PDB entry 8XQW | electron microscopy, 2.90 A resolution | chains D and R of the 22 polymer chains in the assembly

Chain D:
Name: Ycf2
Source organism: Chlamydomonas reinhardtii
UniProtKB: A0A218N8A7 (A0A218N8A7_CHLRE); residue numbers follow UniProt; this construct covers 1-2971
Amino-acid sequence (2971 residues; numbered 1 to 2971; the number before each row is that of its first residue):
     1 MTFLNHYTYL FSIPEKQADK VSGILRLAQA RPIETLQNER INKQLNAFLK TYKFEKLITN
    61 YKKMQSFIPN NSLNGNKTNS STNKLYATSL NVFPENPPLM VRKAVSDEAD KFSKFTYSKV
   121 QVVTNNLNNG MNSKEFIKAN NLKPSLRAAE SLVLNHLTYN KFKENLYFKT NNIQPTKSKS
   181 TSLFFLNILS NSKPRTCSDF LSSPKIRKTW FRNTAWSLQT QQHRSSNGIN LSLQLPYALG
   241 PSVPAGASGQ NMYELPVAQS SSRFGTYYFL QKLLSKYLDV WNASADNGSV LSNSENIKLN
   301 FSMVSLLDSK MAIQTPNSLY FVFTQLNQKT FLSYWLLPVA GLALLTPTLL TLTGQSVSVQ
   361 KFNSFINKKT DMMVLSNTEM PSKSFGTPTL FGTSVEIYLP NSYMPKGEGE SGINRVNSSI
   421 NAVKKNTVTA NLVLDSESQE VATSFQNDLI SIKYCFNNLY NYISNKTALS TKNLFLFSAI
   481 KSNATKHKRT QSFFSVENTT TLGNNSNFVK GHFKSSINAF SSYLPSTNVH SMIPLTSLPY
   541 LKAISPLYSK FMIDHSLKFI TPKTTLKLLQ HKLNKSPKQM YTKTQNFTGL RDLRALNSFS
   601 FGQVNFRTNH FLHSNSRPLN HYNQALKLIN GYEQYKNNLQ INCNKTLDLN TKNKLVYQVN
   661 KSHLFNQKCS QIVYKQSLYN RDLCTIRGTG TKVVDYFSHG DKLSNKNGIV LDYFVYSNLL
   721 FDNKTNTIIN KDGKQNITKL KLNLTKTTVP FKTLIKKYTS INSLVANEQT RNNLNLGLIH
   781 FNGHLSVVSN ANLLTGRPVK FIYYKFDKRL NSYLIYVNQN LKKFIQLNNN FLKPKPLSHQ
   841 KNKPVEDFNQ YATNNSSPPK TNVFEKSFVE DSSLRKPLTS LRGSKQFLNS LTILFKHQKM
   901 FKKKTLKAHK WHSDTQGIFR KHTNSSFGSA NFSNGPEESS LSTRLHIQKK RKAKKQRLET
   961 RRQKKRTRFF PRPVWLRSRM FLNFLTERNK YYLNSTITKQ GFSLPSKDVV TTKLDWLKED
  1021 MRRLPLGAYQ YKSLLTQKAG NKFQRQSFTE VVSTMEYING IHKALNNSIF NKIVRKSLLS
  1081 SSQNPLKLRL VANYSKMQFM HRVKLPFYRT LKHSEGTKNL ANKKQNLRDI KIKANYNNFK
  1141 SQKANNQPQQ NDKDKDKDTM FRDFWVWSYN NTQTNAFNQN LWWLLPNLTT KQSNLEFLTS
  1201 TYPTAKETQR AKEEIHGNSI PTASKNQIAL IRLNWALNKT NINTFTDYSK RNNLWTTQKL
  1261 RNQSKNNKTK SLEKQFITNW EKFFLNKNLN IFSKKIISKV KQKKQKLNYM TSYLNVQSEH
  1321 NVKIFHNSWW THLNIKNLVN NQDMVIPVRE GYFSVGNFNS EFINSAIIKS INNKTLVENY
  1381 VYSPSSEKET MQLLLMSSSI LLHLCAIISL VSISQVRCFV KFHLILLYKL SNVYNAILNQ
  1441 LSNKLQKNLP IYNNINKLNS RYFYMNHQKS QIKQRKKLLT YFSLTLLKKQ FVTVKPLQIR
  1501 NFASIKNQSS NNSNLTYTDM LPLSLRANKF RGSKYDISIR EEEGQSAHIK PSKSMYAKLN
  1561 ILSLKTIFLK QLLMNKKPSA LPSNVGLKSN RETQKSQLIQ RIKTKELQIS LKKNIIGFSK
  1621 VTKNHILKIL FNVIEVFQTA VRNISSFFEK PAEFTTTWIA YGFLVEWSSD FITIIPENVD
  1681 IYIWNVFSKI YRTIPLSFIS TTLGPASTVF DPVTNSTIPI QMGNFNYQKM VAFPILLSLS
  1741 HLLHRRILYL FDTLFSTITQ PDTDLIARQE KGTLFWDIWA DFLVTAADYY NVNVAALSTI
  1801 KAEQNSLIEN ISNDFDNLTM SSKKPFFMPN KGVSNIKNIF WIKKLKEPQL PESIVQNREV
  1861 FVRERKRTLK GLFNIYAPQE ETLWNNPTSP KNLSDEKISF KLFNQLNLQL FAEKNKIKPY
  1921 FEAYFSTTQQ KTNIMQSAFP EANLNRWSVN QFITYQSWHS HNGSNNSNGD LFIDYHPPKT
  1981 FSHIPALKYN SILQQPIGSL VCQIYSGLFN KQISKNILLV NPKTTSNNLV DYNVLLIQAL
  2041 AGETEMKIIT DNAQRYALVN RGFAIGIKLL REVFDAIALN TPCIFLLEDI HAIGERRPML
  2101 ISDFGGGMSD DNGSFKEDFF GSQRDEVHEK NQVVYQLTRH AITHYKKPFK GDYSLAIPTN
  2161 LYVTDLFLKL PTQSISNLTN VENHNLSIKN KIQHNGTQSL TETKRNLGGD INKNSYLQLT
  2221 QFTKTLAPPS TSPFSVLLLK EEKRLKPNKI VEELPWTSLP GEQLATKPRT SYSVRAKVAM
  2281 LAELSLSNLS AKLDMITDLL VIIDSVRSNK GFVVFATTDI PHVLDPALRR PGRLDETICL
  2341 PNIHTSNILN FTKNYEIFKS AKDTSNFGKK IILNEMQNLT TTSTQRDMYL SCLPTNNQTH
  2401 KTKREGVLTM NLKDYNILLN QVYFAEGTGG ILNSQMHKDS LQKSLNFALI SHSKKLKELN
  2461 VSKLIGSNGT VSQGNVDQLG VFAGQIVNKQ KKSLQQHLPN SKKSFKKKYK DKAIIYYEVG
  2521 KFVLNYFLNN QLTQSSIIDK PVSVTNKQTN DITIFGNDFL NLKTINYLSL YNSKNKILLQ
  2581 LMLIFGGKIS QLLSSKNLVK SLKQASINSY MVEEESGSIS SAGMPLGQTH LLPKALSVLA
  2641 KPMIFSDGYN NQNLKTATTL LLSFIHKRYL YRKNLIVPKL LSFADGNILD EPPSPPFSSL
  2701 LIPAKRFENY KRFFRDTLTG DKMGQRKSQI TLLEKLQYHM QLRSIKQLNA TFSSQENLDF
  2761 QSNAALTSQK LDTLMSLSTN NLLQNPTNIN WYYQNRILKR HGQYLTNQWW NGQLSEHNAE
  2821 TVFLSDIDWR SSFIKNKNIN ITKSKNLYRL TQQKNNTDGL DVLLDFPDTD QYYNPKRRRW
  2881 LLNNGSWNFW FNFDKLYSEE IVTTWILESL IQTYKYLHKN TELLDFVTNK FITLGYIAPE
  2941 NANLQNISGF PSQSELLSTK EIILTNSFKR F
Unresolved in the structure: 1-34, 68-263, 281-317, 357-446, 479-537, 578-612, 639-734, 758-781, 797-807, 829-877, 923-936, 995-1124, 1140-1158, 1187-1218, 1268-1289, 1344-1359, 1376-1384, 1450-1661, 1705-1727, 1792-1802, 1819-1914, 1927-1943, 1962-1970, 2099-2111, 2195-2211, 2222-2230, 2381-2402, 2426-2442, 2463-2501, 2535-2550, 2608-2622, 2755-2762, 2833-2859, 2945-2952
Residues lining bound ligands:
  - diacyl glycerol (DGA), molecule 1: Leu332, Ser333, Trp335, Leu336, Val339, Ala1406, Ser1409, Leu1410
  - diacyl glycerol (DGA), molecule 2: Leu337, Ala340, Gly341, Leu344, Thr1390, Leu1393, Leu1394, Ser1397, Leu1401

Chain R:
Name: DnaJ
Source organism: Chlamydomonas reinhardtii
UniProtKB: A0A2K3DGW6 (A0A2K3DGW6_CHLRE); numbering as in UniProt (aligned over 1-462)
Amino-acid sequence (462 residues; numbered 1 to 462; the number before each row is that of its first residue):
     1 MGQFYSREFD GDPYVDLMRS LPERELVWWA QKVIWLAEGF TFVDHFARTY PRLLQHKCQR
    61 CKGAGVMTCP ACLGDARVSG GARRRAALAG LGGVAEGRSA HDHDHEAGAD GGCRVCGTAC
   121 AWDAESEWME RWGEWESRLA YYDKATGPLM DEWYEDVLNA GNLEEDTPPV EDDPPGPEVT
   181 GRWAEHDRAL HKDKKRMAAL MRRWGHPYDA DANLGYQIVD PTASMGENVW NMAQVYNSLP
   241 PELNPLRTQH LADRGGGNTQ AAVEAARSAF DAQVVMEAAL LQNLEAAAQD LPKPHRLPPT
   301 AGTVACNECG GAAWGYSFFP NTAVMFGLER PFWGDTLARL SKYWNPTQVA DPARTGQLLP
   361 YGEGGLRRLL AAGGGGEDEE GGALEAVVGK APATTGRYRR DLELLLAHPE LRDGALRVPG
   421 GWGPEGGLQT YLRGQQEEQA RMQRRRDLAA EASPLELAPA GK
Unresolved in the structure: 75-110, 371-382, 450-462
Modified / non-standard residues: Ser126 (phosphoserine; SEP); Thr167 (phosphothreonine; TPO)
Bound ions: Zn2+ site 1: Cys58, Cys61, Cys306, Cys309; Zn2+ site 2: Cys69, Cys72, Cys113, Cys116
Residues lining bound ligands: diacyl glycerol (DGA): Phe46, Tyr50, Leu53, Met325, Phe326

How chain D and chain R interact:
Contacting residue pairs - 188 pairs, chain D then chain R:
  Leu342(D) - Thr322(R)
  Leu342(D) - Met325(R)  hydrophobic
  Leu342(D) - Phe326(R)
  Thr346(D) - Thr322(R)
  Thr346(D) - Phe326(R)
  Leu350(D) - Ala323(R)  hydrophobic
  Leu350(D) - Leu328(R)  hydrophobic
  Thr351(D) - Gln59(R)
  Leu352(D) - Gln59(R)
  Gln355(D) - Leu328(R)  hydrogen bond (side chain-backbone)
  Gln355(D) - Glu329(R)
  His784(D) - Arg60(R)  hydrogen bond
  Ser786(D) - Asn307(R)
  Leu878(D) - Glu438(R)
  Leu881(D) - Pro419(R)
  Arg882(D) - Pro419(R)
  Arg882(D) - Thr430(R)
  Arg882(D) - Tyr431(R)
  Gly883(D) - Tyr431(R)
  Ser884(D) - Tyr431(R)
  Lys885(D) - Glu410(R)
  Lys885(D) - Ala415(R)
  Lys885(D) - Tyr431(R)
  Gln886(D) - Arg196(R)
  Phe887(D) - Ala415(R)
  Leu888(D) - Ala415(R)  hydrophobic
  Asn889(D) - Gly414(R)
  Asn889(D) - Ala415(R)  hydrogen bond (backbone-backbone)
  Ser890(D) - Gly414(R)  hydrogen bond (side chain-backbone)
  His897(D) - Trp183(R)
  His897(D) - His186(R)  hydrogen bond
  His897(D) - Asp187(R)  salt bridge
  Gln898(D) - Leu190(R)
  Gly917(D) - Arg412(R)  hydrogen bond (backbone-side chain)
  Glu937(D) - Trp183(R)
  Ser940(D) - Asp172(R)
  Ser940(D) - Trp183(R)
  Thr943(D) - Asp172(R)
  Arg944(D) - Asp172(R)  salt bridge
  Arg944(D) - Trp183(R)
  Arg944(D) - Asp187(R)  salt bridge
  Arg944(D) - His191(R)  hydrogen bond
  Ile947(D) - Val170(R)  hydrophobic
  Arg951(D) - Thr167(R)  hydrogen bond (side chain-backbone)
  Lys954(D) - Thr167(R)
  Thr960(D) - Thr167(R)
  Arg961(D) - Asp166(R)
  Arg961(D) - Thr167(R)
  Arg962(D) - Glu164(R)
  Arg962(D) - Glu165(R)  hydrogen bond (side chain-backbone)
  Arg968(D) - Glu152(R)  salt bridge
  Phe969(D) - Asp166(R)
  Phe970(D) - Asp156(R)
  Phe970(D) - Asn162(R)
  Phe970(D) - Glu164(R)
  Phe970(D) - Glu165(R)
  Phe970(D) - Asp166(R)
  Pro971(D) - Glu165(R)
  Pro971(D) - Asp166(R)
  Val974(D) - Asp193(R)
  Val974(D) - Lys194(R)
  Arg977(D) - Glu152(R)  salt bridge
  Arg977(D) - Trp153(R)
  Arg977(D) - Met197(R)
  Met980(D) - Leu149(R)  hydrophobic
  Met980(D) - Met150(R)  hydrophobic
  Phe981(D) - Trp153(R)  hydrophobic
  Phe981(D) - Gly205(R)
  Leu982(D) - Leu200(R)  hydrophobic
  Phe984(D) - Pro207(R)  hydrophobic
  Phe984(D) - Ala212(R)  hydrophobic
  Phe984(D) - Asn213(R)
  Leu985(D) - Leu200(R)  hydrophobic
  Leu985(D) - Trp204(R)  hydrophobic
  Glu987(D) - Ser137(R)
  Arg988(D) - Tyr141(R)
  Arg988(D) - Ala212(R)  hydrogen bond (side chain-backbone)
  Arg988(D) - Glu242(R)  salt bridge
  Lys990(D) - Glu136(R)  salt bridge
  Tyr991(D) - Ser137(R)
  Tyr991(D) - Glu242(R)
  Leu993(D) - Pro419(R)  hydrophobic
  Asn994(D) - Glu134(R)  hydrogen bond
  Gln1125(D) - Gln249(R)
  Leu1127(D) - Asp211(R)
  Leu1127(D) - Leu246(R)  hydrophobic
  Leu1127(D) - Arg247(R)
  Arg1128(D) - Asp209(R)  hydrogen bond (side chain-backbone)
  Ile1130(D) - Leu246(R)  hydrophobic
  Lys1131(D) - Tyr141(R)
  Lys1131(D) - Asp211(R)  salt bridge
  Lys1131(D) - Asn237(R)
  Ala1134(D) - Val235(R)  hydrophobic
  Asn1135(D) - Trp230(R)  hydrogen bond (backbone-side chain)
  Asn1135(D) - Gln234(R)
  Tyr1136(D) - Ile218(R)  hydrophobic
  Tyr1136(D) - Asn231(R)
  Tyr1136(D) - Gln234(R)
  Tyr1136(D) - Asn237(R)  hydrogen bond
  Asn1137(D) - Glu227(R)
  Asn1137(D) - Asn231(R)  hydrogen bond (backbone-side chain)
  Phe1139(D) - Gln217(R)
  Phe1139(D) - Ile218(R)
  Phe1139(D) - Val219(R)
  Phe1139(D) - Asp220(R)
  Phe1139(D) - Ala223(R)  hydrophobic
  Phe1139(D) - Asn231(R)
  Arg1162(D) - Trp230(R)
  Trp1165(D) - Gly226(R)
  Trp1165(D) - Val229(R)  hydrophobic
  Tyr1169(D) - Met225(R)
  Tyr1169(D) - Gly226(R)
  Asn1170(D) - Ser224(R)  hydrogen bond
  Asn1170(D) - Gly226(R)  hydrogen bond (side chain-backbone)
  Asn1175(D) - Phe40(R)
  Leu1185(D) - Trp230(R)  hydrophobic
  Ile1228(D) - Asp271(R)
  Arg1232(D) - Ser238(R)  hydrogen bond
  Arg1232(D) - Asp271(R)  salt bridge
  Leu1233(D) - Met232(R)  hydrophobic
  Trp1235(D) - Trp135(R)  hydrophobic
  Trp1235(D) - Tyr142(R)
  Trp1235(D) - Phe270(R)  hydrophobic
  Trp1235(D) - Val274(R)  hydrophobic
  Trp1235(D) - Glu277(R)  hydrogen bond
  Ala1236(D) - Tyr142(R)  hydrophobic
  Ala1236(D) - Ser238(R)
  Leu1237(D) - Val229(R)  hydrophobic
  Lys1239(D) - Leu139(R)
  Lys1239(D) - Tyr142(R)
  Lys1239(D) - Glu277(R)  salt bridge
  Thr1240(D) - Tyr142(R)
  Thr1240(D) - Lys144(R)  hydrogen bond (backbone-backbone)
  Asn1241(D) - Asp143(R)  hydrogen bond
  Ile1242(D) - Val219(R)  hydrophobic
  Ile1242(D) - Pro221(R)
  Phe1245(D) - Thr222(R)
  His1326(D) - Met225(R)
  Trp1329(D) - Glu277(R)
  Trp1330(D) - Leu281(R)  hydrophobic
  Trp1330(D) - Gln282(R)  hydrogen bond (backbone-side chain)
  Trp1330(D) - Glu285(R)  hydrogen bond
  His1332(D) - Met225(R)
  Leu1333(D) - Gln282(R)
  Ile1335(D) - Ala278(R)  hydrophobic
  Ile1335(D) - Ala279(R)
  Ile1335(D) - His295(R)
  Lys1336(D) - Pro294(R)  hydrogen bond (side chain-backbone)
  Phe1362(D) - Ala312(R)
  Ile1363(D) - His56(R)
  Ile1363(D) - Ser317(R)
  Asn1364(D) - Ser317(R)  hydrogen bond
  Asn1364(D) - Phe319(R)
  Ala1366(D) - Gln59(R)
  Ile1367(D) - His56(R)
  Ile1367(D) - Ser317(R)
  Ile1367(D) - Phe319(R)  hydrophobic
  Ser1399(D) - Phe319(R)
  Ser1399(D) - Pro320(R)
  Leu1402(D) - Pro320(R)  hydrophobic
  His1403(D) - Tyr50(R)  hydrogen bond
  His1403(D) - Leu54(R)
  His1403(D) - Phe318(R)  hydrogen bond (side chain-backbone)
  Ala1406(D) - Tyr50(R)  hydrophobic
  Ile1413(D) - Phe42(R)  hydrophobic
  Gln1415(D) - Trp35(R)
  Gln1415(D) - Glu38(R)  hydrogen bond
  Gln1415(D) - Gly39(R)
  Val1416(D) - Val43(R)  hydrophobic
  Phe1419(D) - Leu36(R)  hydrophobic
  Phe1419(D) - Phe40(R)  hydrophobic
  Phe1422(D) - Leu36(R)  hydrophobic
  His1423(D) - Phe40(R)
  Leu1664(D) - Phe4(R)  hydrophobic
  Leu1664(D) - Phe9(R)  hydrophobic
  Leu1664(D) - Trp29(R)  hydrophobic
  Trp1667(D) - Lys32(R)  hydrogen bond (backbone-side chain)
  Ser1668(D) - Phe9(R)
  Thr1763(D) - Trp35(R)
  Asp1764(D) - Trp28(R)
  Asp1764(D) - Lys32(R)
  Asp1764(D) - Trp35(R)
  Ala1767(D) - Trp35(R)  hydrophobic
  Arg1768(D) - Asp12(R)  salt bridge
  Lys1771(D) - Tyr14(R)
  Phe1775(D) - Leu17(R)  hydrophobic
  Phe1775(D) - Arg24(R)
  Trp1776(D) - Pro13(R)
Other interface residues (no listed pair), chain D (135 interface residues in all): Val339, Ala343, Leu349, Thr353, Asn782, Gly783, Ile893, Leu894, Ser913, Leu941, Glu959, Arg972, Ser978, Phe1161, Val1166, Gln1173, Ile1231, Phe1325, Thr1331, Leu1338, Val1339, Ser1360, Leu1395, Ile1400, Leu1410, Cys1418, Val1665
Other interface residues (no listed pair), chain R (143 interface residues in all): Gln3, Glu8, Asp16, Phe46, Cys58, Pro70, Ala140, Ala145, Leu163, Ala189, Asn228, Ala233, Leu239, Pro241, Arg267, Val275, Arg296, Leu297, Cys309, Ala313, Trp314, Gly315, Tyr316, Arg330, Pro331, Asp413, Leu416, Arg417, Val418

Overview:
The interface between chain D and chain R involves 135 residues on one side and 143 on the other, with 29
hydrogen bonds and 11 salt bridges. Polar contacts include His897(D)-Asp187(R), Arg944(D)-Asp172(R) and
Arg944(D)-Asp187(R).
Here chain D is Ycf2 and chain R is DnaJ, both from Chlamydomonas reinhardtii. Entry 8XQW (Cryo-EM structure
of the Ycf2-FtsHi motor complex from Chlamydomonas reinhardtii in AMPPNP bound state) was determined by
electron microscopy together with 8XQX from the same study.
